PDB entry 9AVO | X-ray diffraction, 3.00 A resolution | chains B and D of the 4 polymer chains in the assembly

Chain B:
Protein: Fab Heavy Chain
Source organism: Homo sapiens
Notes: antibody fragment or engineered binder
Sequence (228 residues; row label = number of the first residue in the row; numbers below 1 keep their minus sign (Glu-1 is residue -1)):
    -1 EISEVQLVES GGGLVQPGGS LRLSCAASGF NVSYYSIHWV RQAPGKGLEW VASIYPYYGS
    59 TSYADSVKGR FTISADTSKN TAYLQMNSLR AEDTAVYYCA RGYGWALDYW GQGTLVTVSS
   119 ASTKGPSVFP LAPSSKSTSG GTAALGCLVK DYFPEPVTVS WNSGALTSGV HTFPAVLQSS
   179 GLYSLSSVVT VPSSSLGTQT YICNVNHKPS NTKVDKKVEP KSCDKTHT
Unresolved in the structure: -1 to 1, 207, 220-226
Disulfide bonds: Cys23-Cys97, Cys145-Cys201

Chain D:
Protein: Fab Light Chain
Source organism: Homo sapiens
Notes: antibody fragment or engineered binder
Sequence (215 residues; each row starts with the number of its first residue; numbering starts at 0):
     0 SDIQMTQSPS SLSASVGDRV TITCRASQSV SSAVAWYQQK PGKAPKLLIY SASSLYSGVP
    60 SRFSGSRSGT DFTLTISSLQ PEDFATYYCQ QDGWSLITFG QGTKVEIKRT VAAPSVFIFP
   120 PSDEQLKSGT ASVVCLLNNF YPREAKVQWK VDNALQSGNS QESVTEQDSK DSTYSLSSTL
   180 TLSKADYEKH KVYACEVTHQ GLSSPVTKSF NRGEC
Unresolved in the structure: 0-1, 213-214
Disulfide bonds: Cys23-Cys88, Cys134-Cys194

Chain B / chain D interface:
Pairs across the interface (67; chain B residue first):
  Val38(B) with Phe98(D), hydrophobic
  Gln40(B) with Gln38(D), hydrogen bond; Tyr87(D)
  Gly45(B) with Tyr87(D)
  Leu46(B) with Gln3(D), hydrogen bond (backbone-side chain); Pro44(D), hydrophobic; Tyr87(D), hydrophobic; Phe98(D)
  Glu47(B) with Ile2(D)
  Trp48(B) with Ser94(D); Leu95(D), hydrophobic; Ile96(D)
  Ser51(B) with Ile96(D)
  Tyr53(B) with Asp91(D)
  Ser60(B) with Ser94(D)
  Tyr96(B) with Lys42(D); Ala43(D), hydrophobic
  Tyr101(B) with Leu46(D), hydrophobic; Tyr49(D), hydrophobic; Tyr55(D), hydrophobic
  Trp103(B) with Ser31(D); Ala32(D), hydrophobic; Gln89(D); Asp91(D)
  Ala104(B) with Ala34(D), hydrophobic; Tyr36(D); Leu46(D), hydrophobic; Gln89(D)
  Leu105(B) with Tyr36(D), hydrogen bond (backbone-side chain); Leu46(D); Gln89(D)
  Asp106(B) with Tyr55(D)
  Trp108(B) with Ala43(D), hydrophobic; Pro44(D)
  Gly109(B) with Ala43(D)
  Phe127(B) with Glu123(D); Gln124(D)
  Pro128(B) with Ser121(D); Glu123(D)
  Leu129(B) with Phe118(D), hydrophobic
  Ala130(B) with Phe118(D)
  Lys134(B) with Pro119(D); Phe209(D)
  Ser135(B) with Phe116(D); Phe118(D)
  Ser137(B) with Phe116(D)
  Ala142(B) with Phe116(D), hydrophobic; Phe118(D)
  Leu143(B) with Phe118(D)
  Leu146(B) with Ser131(D)
  Lys148(B) with Ser131(D); Thr180(D)
  His169(B) with Asn137(D); Asn138(D), hydrogen bond; Ser174(D), hydrogen bond
  Phe171(B) with Leu135(D), hydrophobic; Ser162(D); Ser174(D); Leu175(D); Ser176(D)
  Pro172(B) with Ser162(D), hydrogen bond (backbone-side chain); Val163(D)
  Val174(B) with Gln160(D)
  Leu175(B) with Gln160(D)
  Gln176(B) with Gln160(D)
  Thr188(B) with Asn137(D)
  Lys214(B) with Glu123(D), salt bridge
Interface residues without a listed pair, chain B (48 interface residues in all): His36, Lys44, Tyr61, Ala62, Asp63, Gly102, Tyr107, Pro131, Thr140, Ala173, Ser184, Val186
Interface residues without a listed pair, chain D (42 interface residues in all): Ile117, Val133, Thr164, Thr178

Summary:
48 residues of chain B face 42 of chain D across their interface; the contacts include 6 hydrogen bonds and 1
salt bridge. Polar contacts include Lys214(B)-Glu123(D), Gln40(B)-Gln38(D) and Leu46(B)-Gln3(D).
Chain B is Fab Heavy Chain and chain D is Fab Light Chain, both from Homo sapiens; the structure, The crystal
structure of an engineered Protein GD with Human Kappa Fab, was determined by X-ray diffraction together with
9AWE from the same study.
